3K0A - chains A and F of the 6 polymer chains in the assembly; structure by X-ray diffraction, 3.00 A resolution.

# Chain A
Name: Circadian clock protein kinase KaiC
Source organism: Synechococcus elongatus PCC 7942
Notes: EC 2.7.11.1
Reference sequence: Q79PF4 (KAIC_SYNE7); numbering as in UniProt (aligned over 1-519)
Amino-acid sequence (519 residues; row label = number of the first residue in the row):
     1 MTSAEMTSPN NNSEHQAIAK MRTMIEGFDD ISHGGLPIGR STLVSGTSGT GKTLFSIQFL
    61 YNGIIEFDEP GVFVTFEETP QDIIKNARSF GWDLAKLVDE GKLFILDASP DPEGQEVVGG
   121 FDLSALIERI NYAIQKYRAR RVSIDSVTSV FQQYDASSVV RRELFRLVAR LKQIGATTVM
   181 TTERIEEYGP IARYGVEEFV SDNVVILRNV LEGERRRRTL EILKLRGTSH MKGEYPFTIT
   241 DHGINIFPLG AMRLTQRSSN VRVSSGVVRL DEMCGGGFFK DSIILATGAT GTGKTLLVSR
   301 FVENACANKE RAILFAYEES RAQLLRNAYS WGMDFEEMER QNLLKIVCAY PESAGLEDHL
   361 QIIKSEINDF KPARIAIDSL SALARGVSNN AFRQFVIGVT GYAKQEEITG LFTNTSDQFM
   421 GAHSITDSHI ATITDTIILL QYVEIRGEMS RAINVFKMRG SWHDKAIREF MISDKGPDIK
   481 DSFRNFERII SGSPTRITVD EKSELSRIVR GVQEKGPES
Unresolved in the structure: 1-13
Modified residues: Thr426 (phosphothreonine; TPO); Thr432 (phosphothreonine; TPO)
Construct notes: engineered mutation Ala431 (Ser in Q79PF4)
Ion coordination: Mg2+ site 1: Thr53 (together with ATP); Mg2+ site 2: Thr295, Glu318 (together with ATP)
Ligand contacts:
  - ATP (adenosine-5'-triphosphate), molecule 1: Thr47, Ser48, Gly49, Thr50, Gly51, Lys52, Thr53, Leu54, Glu78, Ser89, Phe90, Arg218, Ile239, Thr240, Asp241
  - ATP, molecule 2: Phe199, Leu223, Lys224, Leu225, Arg226, Gly227, Thr228, Ser229, His230, Lys232
  - ATP, molecule 3: Ala289, Thr290, Gly291, Thr292, Gly293, Lys294, Thr295, Leu296, Glu318, Glu319, Ser330, Trp331, Tyr442, Arg451, Ile472, Ser473, Asp474
  - ATP, molecule 4: Thr432, Phe456, Lys457, Met458, Arg459, Gly460, Ser461, Trp462, His463, Lys465
From the paper describing this entry:
  - post-translational modification sites: Thr426, Thr432
  - mutagenesis - E318A: abolished catalytic activity
  - mutagenesis - I430A (Tm change 3 degC): decreased stability
  - mutagenesis - R385A: increased catalytic activity

# Chain F
Name: Circadian clock protein kinase KaiC
Source organism: Synechococcus elongatus PCC 7942
Notes: EC 2.7.11.1
Reference sequence: Q79PF4 (KAIC_SYNE7); residues 1-519 here = UniProt positions 1-519
Amino-acid sequence (519 residues; each row starts with the number of its first residue):
     1 MTSAEMTSPN NNSEHQAIAK MRTMIEGFDD ISHGGLPIGR STLVSGTSGT GKTLFSIQFL
    61 YNGIIEFDEP GVFVTFEETP QDIIKNARSF GWDLAKLVDE GKLFILDASP DPEGQEVVGG
   121 FDLSALIERI NYAIQKYRAR RVSIDSVTSV FQQYDASSVV RRELFRLVAR LKQIGATTVM
   181 TTERIEEYGP IARYGVEEFV SDNVVILRNV LEGERRRRTL EILKLRGTSH MKGEYPFTIT
   241 DHGINIFPLG AMRLTQRSSN VRVSSGVVRL DEMCGGGFFK DSIILATGAT GTGKTLLVSR
   301 FVENACANKE RAILFAYEES RAQLLRNAYS WGMDFEEMER QNLLKIVCAY PESAGLEDHL
   361 QIIKSEINDF KPARIAIDSL SALARGVSNN AFRQFVIGVT GYAKQEEITG LFTNTSDQFM
   421 GAHSITDSHI ATITDTIILL QYVEIRGEMS RAINVFKMRG SWHDKAIREF MISDKGPDIK
   481 DSFRNFERII SGSPTRITVD EKSELSRIVR GVQEKGPES
Unresolved in the structure: 1-13
Modified residues: Thr432 (phosphothreonine; TPO)
Construct notes: engineered mutation Ala431 (Ser in Q79PF4)
Ion coordination: Mg2+ site 1: Ser48 (together with ATP); Mg2+ site 2: Thr53 (together with ATP); Mg2+ site 3: Thr290 (together with ATP); Mg2+ site 4: Thr295, Glu318 (together with ATP)
Ligand contacts:
  - ATP (adenosine-5'-triphosphate), molecule 1: Ser48, Gly49, Thr50, Gly51, Lys52, Thr53, Leu54, Glu78, Ser89, Phe90, Arg218, Ile239, Thr240, Asp241
  - ATP, molecule 2: Leu223, Lys224, Leu225, Arg226, Gly227, Thr228, Ser229, His230, Lys232
  - ATP, molecule 3: Thr290, Gly291, Thr292, Gly293, Lys294, Thr295, Leu296, Glu318, Glu319, Ser330, Trp331, Tyr442, Arg451, Ile472, Ser473, Asp474
  - ATP, molecule 4: Thr432, Phe456, Lys457, Met458, Arg459, Gly460, Ser461, Trp462, His463, Lys465

# Interface between chain A and chain F
Residue-residue contacts (138; chain A residue first):
  Glu14(A) with Lys85(F)
  His15(A) with Arg88(F), hydrogen bond (backbone-side chain)
  Gln16(A) with Lys85(F); Arg88(F)
  Ala17(A) with Lys85(F), hydrogen bond (backbone-side chain)
  Ile18(A) with Lys85(F); Asn86(F)
  Arg40(A) with Asp82(F), salt bridge; Asn86(F), hydrogen bond
  Ser157(A) with Gln152(F)
  Ser158(A) with Gln152(F); Gln153(F), hydrogen bond (side chain-backbone); Tyr154(F)
  Arg161(A) with Glu77(F), salt bridge; Ser149(F); Gln152(F); Glu183(F), salt bridge
  Arg162(A) with Pro110(F); Gln115(F), hydrogen bond (side chain-backbone); Gln153(F)
  Phe165(A) with Glu77(F); Pro110(F); Asp111(F)
  Arg166(A) with Pro112(F); Gly114(F)
  Ala169(A) with Pro112(F), hydrophobic
  Arg170(A) with Pro112(F)
  Lys172(A) with Asp82(F), salt bridge
  Tyr188(A) with Leu211(F), hydrophobic
  Gly195(A) with Arg193(F), hydrogen bond (backbone-side chain)
  Val196(A) with Gln152(F); Arg193(F)
  Glu198(A) with Ser48(F)
  Phe199(A) with Ser48(F); Lys52(F); Glu183(F); Arg193(F)
  Val200(A) with Glu77(F)
  Arg208(A) with Arg216(F)
  Arg217(A) with Glu214(F), salt bridge
  Thr219(A) with Glu214(F)
  Glu221(A) with Arg216(F), salt bridge
  Leu223(A) with Ser48(F); Arg216(F)
  Lys224(A) with Gly49(F)
  Arg226(A) with Glu78(F), salt bridge; Asn86(F)
  Gly227(A) with Asn86(F); Ser89(F), hydrogen bond (backbone-side chain)
  Thr228(A) with Ser89(F)
  Lys232(A) with Arg215(F), hydrogen bond (backbone-side chain); Arg216(F)
  Gly233(A) with Glu214(F); Arg215(F); Arg216(F)
  Glu234(A) with Leu211(F); Glu214(F), hydrogen bond (backbone-backbone); Arg215(F), hydrogen bond (backbone-side chain)
  Tyr235(A) with Arg215(F)
  Gly250(A) with Glu352(F); Ser353(F)
  Met252(A) with Tyr350(F)
  Arg253(A) with Tyr350(F)
  Leu254(A) with Ala316(F); Glu319(F); Ser320(F); Arg321(F); Cys348(F), hydrophobic; Ala349(F); Tyr350(F)
  Gln256(A) with Ser320(F), hydrogen bond (backbone-side chain); Ala322(F)
  Ser258(A) with Ala322(F); Gln323(F); Arg326(F), hydrogen bond
  Ser259(A) with Arg326(F), hydrogen bond (backbone-side chain)
  Asn260(A) with Arg326(F); Ser330(F)
  Phe279(A) with Arg326(F)
  Asp281(A) with Arg326(F)
  Asn390(A) with Gly386(F), hydrogen bond (side chain-backbone)
  Arg393(A) with Arg385(F); Gly386(F)
  Ala422(A) with Phe419(F)
  His423(A) with Gln418(F); Phe419(F), hydrogen bond (backbone-backbone); Met420(F), hydrogen bond (side chain-backbone)
  Ser424(A) with Asp417(F); Phe419(F)
  Ile425(A) with Phe419(F), hydrophobic
  Thr426(A) with Asp417(F)
  His429(A) with Asp417(F), salt bridge
  Thr432(A) with Glu318(F); Ser379(F); Arg385(F); Thr415(F)
  Ile433(A) with Arg385(F)
  Asp435(A) with Gln323(F), hydrogen bond
  Asn454(A) with Met449(F)
  Phe456(A) with Thr290(F); Phe419(F), hydrophobic; Tyr442(F), hydrophobic; Met449(F), hydrophobic
  Lys457(A) with Thr290(F); Gly291(F)
  Arg459(A) with Glu318(F), salt bridge; Glu319(F), salt bridge; Gln323(F); Asn327(F); Trp331(F)
  Gly460(A) with Asn327(F)
  His463(A) with Arg451(F)
  Lys465(A) with Glu448(F); Met449(F), hydrogen bond (backbone-backbone); Arg451(F)
  Ala466(A) with Gly447(F); Glu448(F)
  Ile467(A) with Gly447(F), hydrogen bond (backbone-backbone); Met449(F), hydrophobic
  Ser482(A) with Gly447(F)
  Phe483(A) with Arg446(F); Gly447(F), hydrogen bond (backbone-backbone)
  Arg484(A) with Arg446(F)
  Phe486(A) with Arg496(F), hydrogen bond (backbone-side chain)
  Glu487(A) with Glu444(F); Pro494(F); Thr495(F); Arg496(F), salt bridge
  Arg488(A) with Glu444(F), hydrogen bond (backbone-side chain); Arg488(F); Ser493(F)
  Ile489(A) with Glu444(F), hydrogen bond (backbone-side chain); Gly447(F)
  Ile490(A) with Met420(F), hydrophobic; Glu444(F), hydrogen bond (backbone-side chain); Met449(F), hydrophobic
  Lys502(A) with Glu501(F), salt bridge
  Glu504(A) with Lys502(F)
Also at the interface, not in a pair above, chain A (84 interface residues in all): Gln173, Pro190, Thr255, Arg257, Gln394, Ile397, Gly401, Lys404, Ala431, Ile497
Also at the interface, not in a pair above, chain F (77 interface residues in all): Thr47, Ser109, Glu116, Thr148, Arg184, Ile185, Arg218, Ile239, Tyr317, Ser381, Ala382, Gly421

# Summary
84 residues of chain A and 77 residues of chain F are in contact; the contacts include 24 hydrogen bonds and
12 salt bridges. Among the polar pairs are Arg40(A)-Asp82(F), Arg161(A)-Glu77(F) and Arg161(A)-Glu183(F). The
paper reports that E318A of chain A abolishes catalytic activity; modification sites Thr426(A) and Thr432(A);
3 substitutions were tested in all.
Here chain A is Circadian clock protein kinase KaiC and chain F is Circadian clock protein kinase KaiC, both
from Synechococcus elongatus PCC 7942. Entry 3K0A (Crystal structure of the phosphorylation-site mutant S431A
of the KaiC circadian clock protein) was determined by X-ray diffraction (same publication as 3JZM, 3K09,
3K0C, 3K0E and 3K0F).
